Entry 5LGK (X-ray diffraction, 3.50 A resolution); this record covers chains A and B of the 3 polymer chains in the assembly.

== Chain A (and B) ==
Name: Ig epsilon chain C region
From: Homo sapiens
Notes: chain B of this document is another copy of the same molecule, construct and numbering; everything in this record applies to it too
UniProtKB: P01854 (IGHE_HUMAN); aligned to UniProt positions 114-420 over residues 234-540 (the alignment contains insertions or deletions, so no single offset holds)
Chain sequence (307 residues; numbered 234 to 540; the number before each row is that of its first residue):
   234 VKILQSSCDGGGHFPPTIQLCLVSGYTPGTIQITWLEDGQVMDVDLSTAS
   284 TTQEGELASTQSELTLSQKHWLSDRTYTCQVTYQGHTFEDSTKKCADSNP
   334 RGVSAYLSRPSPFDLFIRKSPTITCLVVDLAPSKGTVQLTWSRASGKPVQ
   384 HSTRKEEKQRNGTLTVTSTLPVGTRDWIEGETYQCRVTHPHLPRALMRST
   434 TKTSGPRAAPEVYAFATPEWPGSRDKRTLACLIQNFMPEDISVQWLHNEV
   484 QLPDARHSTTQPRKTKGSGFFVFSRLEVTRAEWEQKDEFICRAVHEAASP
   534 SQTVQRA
Differences from the reference sequence: conflict Gln265 (Asn146 in P01854), Gln371 (Asn252 in P01854), Gln383 (Asn264 in P01854)
Covalent attachments: N-acetylglucosamine (NAG) linked to Asn394

== Interface between chain A and chain B ==
Contacting residue pairs (108):
  Ile236(A) with Ser240(B), hydrogen bond (backbone-side chain)
  Leu237(A) with Leu237(B); Gln238(B); Ser240(B)
  Gln238(A) with Leu237(B); Gln238(B), hydrogen bond (backbone-backbone); Ser240(B), hydrogen bond (backbone-side chain); Cys241(B)
  Ser239(A) with Leu237(B)
  Ser240(A) with Ile236(B), hydrogen bond (side chain-backbone); Leu237(B); Gln238(B), hydrogen bond (side chain-backbone); Thr325(B)
  Cys241(A) with Gln238(B); Ser324(B); Thr325(B); Lys326(B)
  Asp242(A) with Ser324(B); Lys326(B)
  Gly243(A) with Thr309(B), hydrogen bond (backbone-side chain); Ser324(B); Lys326(B); Asn394(B)
  Gly244(A) with Lys326(B); Asn394(B), hydrogen bond (backbone-backbone)
  Gly245(A) with Lys326(B); Ala329(B)
  His246(A) with Asn332(B)
  Phe247(A) with Cys328(B), hydrophobic
  Gln252(A) with Lys235(B); Leu237(B)
  Ser324(A) with Cys241(B)
  Thr325(A) with Ser240(B); Cys241(B)
  Lys326(A) with Cys241(B); Asp242(B); Gly243(B)
  Cys328(A) with Cys241(B), hydrophobic; Phe247(B), hydrophobic; Cys328(B), hydrophobic
  Ala329(A) with Phe247(B); Lys327(B), hydrogen bond (backbone-side chain)
  Asp330(A) with Lys327(B); Cys328(B); Asp330(B)
  Ser331(A) with Asp307(B), hydrogen bond; Lys327(B); Cys328(B)
  Asn332(A) with Leu305(B); Asp307(B), hydrogen bond
  Arg334(A) with Arg334(B)
  Gly335(A) with Arg334(B)
  Leu340(A) with Lys302(B)
  Ser375(A) with His246(B)
  Gln417(A) with Asp242(B); His246(B), hydrogen bond
  Cys418(A) with His246(B)
  Arg419(A) with Gly244(B), hydrogen bond (side chain-backbone); His246(B)
  Met430(A) with Gly245(B); His246(B); Phe247(B); Leu305(B)
  Arg431(A) with Gln301(B); Leu305(B)
  Ser432(A) with Phe247(B), hydrogen bond (side chain-backbone); Gln301(B), hydrogen bond
  Thr434(A) with Pro249(B)
  Glu444(A) with Trp453(B)
  Val445(A) with Trp453(B)
  Tyr446(A) with Pro451(B); Trp453(B)
  Phe448(A) with Phe448(B), hydrophobic; Ala449(B)
  Ala449(A) with Phe448(B)
  Thr450(A) with Tyr446(B); Phe448(B); Leu465(B)
  Pro451(A) with Tyr446(B)
  Trp453(A) with Glu444(B); Val445(B); Tyr446(B); Arg539(B)
  Thr461(A) with Gln467(B), hydrogen bond
  Leu465(A) with Thr450(B)
  Gln467(A) with Thr461(B), hydrogen bond; Arg508(B), hydrogen bond
  Arg489(A) with Lys499(B)
  Ser491(A) with Arg496(B); Phe504(B)
  Thr492(A) with Arg496(B), hydrogen bond (backbone-side chain)
  Thr493(A) with Thr493(B); Arg496(B)
  Arg496(A) with Ser491(B); Thr492(B), hydrogen bond (side chain-backbone); Thr493(B)
  Thr498(A) with Arg508(B)
  Lys499(A) with Ala488(B), hydrogen bond (side chain-backbone)
  Phe504(A) with Ser491(B); Arg508(B)
  Phe506(A) with Phe506(B), hydrophobic; Arg508(B)
  Arg508(A) with Gln467(B), hydrogen bond; Thr498(B); Phe504(B); Phe506(B)
  Glu510(A) with Lys499(B)
  Arg539(A) with Trp453(B)
Other interface residues (no listed pair), chain A (66 interface residues in all): Leu253, Thr285, Glu296, Thr309, Lys327, Pro333, Leu363, Thr415, Ala463, Ala488, Ser507
Other interface residues (no listed pair), chain B (60 interface residues in all): Ser239, Gln252, Glu287, Arg393, Pro443, Ala463, Asn468, Arg489, Ser507, Glu510

== In short ==
Chain A and chain B form an interface of 66 and 60 residues respectively; the contacts include 21 hydrogen
bonds. Polar contacts include Ile236(A)-Ser240(B), Gln238(A)-Ser240(B) and Gly243(A)-Thr309(B).
N-acetylglucosamine is covalently linked to Asn394(A).
Both chains are Ig epsilon chain C region (Homo sapiens). Entry 5LGK (Crystal structure of the human IgE-Fc
bound to its B cell receptor derCD23) was determined by X-ray diffraction.
